Entry 5W7G (electron microscopy, 4.50 A resolution (low resolution: residue-level contacts below are approximate; hydrogen-bond / salt-bridge calls are withheld)); this record covers chains Q and q of the 44 polymer chains in the assembly.

# Chain Q
Protein: ORF140
Source organism: Acidianus filamentous virus 1
Reference sequence: Q70LC6 (Y140_AFV1Y); numbering as in UniProt (aligned over 1-140)
Chain sequence (140 residues; numbered 1 to 140; the number before each row is that of its first residue):
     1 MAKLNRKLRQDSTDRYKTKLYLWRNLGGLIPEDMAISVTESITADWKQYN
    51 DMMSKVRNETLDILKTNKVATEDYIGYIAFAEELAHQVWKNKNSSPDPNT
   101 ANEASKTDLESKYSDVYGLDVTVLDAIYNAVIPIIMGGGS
Unresolved in the structure: 1-5, 137-140

# Chain q
Molecule: 252-nt DNA strand
Source organism: Acidianus filamentous virus 1
Sequence (252 nucleotides; row label = number of the first residue in the row):
     1 ATATATATATATATATATATATATATATATATATATATATATATATATAT
    51 ATATATATATATATATATATATATATATATATATATATATATATATATAT
   101 ATATATATATATATATATATATATATATATATATATATATATATATATAT
   151 ATATATATATATATATATATATATATATATATATATATATATATATATAT
   201 ATATATATATATATATATATATATATATATATATATATATATATATATAT
   251 AT

# Chain Q / chain q interface
Contacting residue pairs - 25 pairs, chain Q then chain q:
  Arg15(Q) - DT138(q)
  Arg15(Q) - DA139(q)
  Tyr16(Q) - DA149(q)
  Tyr16(Q) - DT150(q)
  Trp23(Q) - DA151(q)
  Trp23(Q) - DT152(q)
  Arg24(Q) - DT150(q)
  Arg24(Q) - DA151(q)
  Ser41(Q) - DT150(q)
  Ala44(Q) - DA149(q)
  Asp45(Q) - DT148(q)
  Asp45(Q) - DA149(q)
  Gln48(Q) - DT148(q)
  Gln48(Q) - DA149(q)
  Tyr49(Q) - DA147(q)
  Tyr49(Q) - DT148(q)
  Ile75(Q) - DT144(q)
  Ile75(Q) - DA145(q)
  Ala79(Q) - DT146(q)
  Glu82(Q) - DA147(q)
  His86(Q) - DA147(q)
  His86(Q) - DT148(q)
  Tyr113(Q) - DT146(q)
  Ile135(Q) - DT148(q)
  Ile135(Q) - DA149(q)
Other interface residues (no listed pair), chain Q (18 interface residues in all): Leu20, Glu83, Met136

# In short
18 residues of chain Q face 11 of chain q across their interface.
Here chain Q is ORF140 and chain q is a 252-nt DNA strand, both from Acidianus filamentous virus 1. Entry 5W7G
(An envelope of a filamentous hyperthermophilic virus carries lipids in a horseshoe conformation) was
determined by electron microscopy.
